4QVP - chains H and I of the 28 polymer chains in the assembly; structure by X-ray diffraction, 2.30 A resolution.

# Chain H
Protein: Proteasome subunit beta type-2
Source organism: Saccharomyces cerevisiae
Notes: EC 3.4.25.1
UniProt: P25043 (PSB2_YEAST); residues 1-232 here correspond to UniProt positions 30-261 (UniProt number = residue number + 29)
Sequence (232 residues; row label = number of the first residue in the row):
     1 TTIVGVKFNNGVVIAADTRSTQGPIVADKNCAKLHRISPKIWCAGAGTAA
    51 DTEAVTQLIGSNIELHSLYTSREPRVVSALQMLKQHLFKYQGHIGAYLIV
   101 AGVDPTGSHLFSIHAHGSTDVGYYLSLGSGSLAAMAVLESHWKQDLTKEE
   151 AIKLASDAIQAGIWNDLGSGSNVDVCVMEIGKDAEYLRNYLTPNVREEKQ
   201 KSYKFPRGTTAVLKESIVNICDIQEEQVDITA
Unresolved in the structure: 227-232
Covalently attached groups: bortezomib (BO2) linked to T1
Ligand contacts: bortezomib (BO2; N-[(1R)-1-(dihydroxyboryl)-3-methylbutyl]-N-(pyrazin-2-ylcarbonyl)-L-phenylalaninamide): R19, S20, T21, Q22, A27, C31, K33, G45, A46, G47, T48, A49, T52, G168
Curated features (UniProtKB/Swiss-Prot):
  - active site: T1 (Nucleophile)

# Chain I
Protein: Proteasome subunit beta type-3
Source organism: Saccharomyces cerevisiae
Notes: EC 3.4.25.1
UniProt: P25451 (PSB3_YEAST); residues 0-204 here correspond to UniProt positions 1-205 (UniProt number = residue number + 1)
Sequence (205 residues; numbered 0 to 204; the number before each row is that of its first residue; numbering starts at 0):
     0 MSDPSSINGGIVVAMTGKDCVAIACDLRLGSQSLGVSNKFEKIFHYGHVF
    50 LGITGLATDVTTLNEMFRYKTNLYKLKEERAIEPETFTQLVSSSLYERRF
   100 GPYFVGPVVAGINSKSGKPFIAGFDLIGCIDEAKDFIVSGTASDQLFGMC
   150 ESLYEPNLEPEDLFETISQALLNAADRDALSGWGAVVYIIKKDEVVKRYL
   200 KMRQD
Unresolved in the structure: 0
Bound ions: Mg2+ site 1: A174, D177, S180; Mg2+ site 2: D204 (shared with 3 residues of chain Y)
Curated features (UniProtKB/Swiss-Prot):
  - modified residue: S30 (Phosphoserine)
  - cross-link: K69 (Glycyl lysine isopeptide (Lys-Gly) (interchain with G-Cter in ubiquitin))

# Chain H / chain I interface
Residue-residue contacts (63):
  I25(H) - D143(I)
  I25(H) - F146(I)  hydrophobic
  V26(H) - F146(I)
  A27(H) - D130(I)
  D28(H) - D130(I)
  K29(H) - E150(I)  salt bridge
  A49(H) - C128(I)  hydrophobic
  A50(H) - Y95(I)
  A50(H) - I126(I)  hydrophobic
  A50(H) - C128(I)
  D51(H) - Y95(I)  hydrogen bond
  D51(H) - R98(I)  salt bridge
  A54(H) - Y95(I)
  Y90(H) - F99(I)  hydrophobic
  H93(H) - R98(I)
  H93(H) - F99(I)
  I94(H) - F99(I)  hydrophobic
  R196(H) - E150(I)  salt bridge
  K199(H) - S151(I)
  K199(H) - Y153(I)  hydrogen bond (side chain-backbone)
  S202(H) - E154(I)  hydrogen bond
  Y203(H) - S151(I)
  Y203(H) - L152(I)  hydrophobic
  K204(H) - D161(I)  salt bridge
  F205(H) - L152(I)  hydrophobic
  F205(H) - E164(I)
  F205(H) - Q168(I)
  P206(H) - E164(I)
  R207(H) - E158(I)
  R207(H) - E160(I)  salt bridge
  R207(H) - D161(I)  salt bridge
  R207(H) - E164(I)
  G208(H) - E164(I)  hydrogen bond (backbone-side chain)
  T209(H) - E164(I)  hydrogen bond (backbone-side chain)
  T210(H) - E164(I)  hydrogen bond
  T210(H) - S167(I)
  T210(H) - Q168(I)  hydrogen bond
  T210(H) - L199(I)
  A211(H) - L199(I)
  A211(H) - K200(I)  hydrogen bond (backbone-backbone)
  V212(H) - F163(I)  hydrophobic
  V212(H) - Y198(I)
  L213(H) - Y198(I)  hydrogen bond (backbone-backbone)
  L213(H) - L199(I)
  L213(H) - K200(I)
  K214(H) - K196(I)
  K214(H) - R197(I)
  K214(H) - Y198(I)  hydrogen bond (backbone-backbone)
  E215(H) - K196(I)
  E215(H) - R197(I)  salt bridge
  S216(H) - V194(I)
  S216(H) - V195(I)
  S216(H) - K196(I)  hydrogen bond (backbone-backbone)
  I217(H) - V194(I)
  V218(H) - H44(I)
  V218(H) - Y187(I)  hydrophobic
  V218(H) - V194(I)  hydrogen bond (backbone-backbone)
  V218(H) - K196(I)
  N219(H) - H44(I)
  I220(H) - G46(I)
  I220(H) - H47(I)
  I220(H) - V194(I)  hydrophobic
  D222(H) - K74(I)  salt bridge
Interface residues without a listed pair, chain H (35 interface residues in all): T48
Interface residues without a listed pair, chain I (36 interface residues in all): F49, L157, T165, L171

# In short
Chain H and chain I form an interface of 35 and 36 residues respectively, with 12 hydrogen bonds and 8 salt
bridges. Polar pairs include K29(H)-E150(I), D51(H)-R98(I) and R196(H)-E150(I). Covalently linked bortezomib:
at T1(H). Curated annotation (UniProt) lists active-site residue T1(H) on chain H.
Chain H is Proteasome subunit beta type-2 and chain I is Proteasome subunit beta type-3, both from
Saccharomyces cerevisiae; the structure, yCP beta5-M45T mutant in complex with bortezomib, was determined by
X-ray diffraction (same publication as 4QUX, 4QUY, 4QV0, 4QV1, 4QV3, 4QV4 and 42 further entries).
